Entry 4QWU (X-ray diffraction, 3.00 A resolution); this record covers chains L and V of the 28 polymer chains in the assembly.

== Chain L ==
Molecule: Proteasome subunit beta type-6
Organism: Saccharomyces cerevisiae
Notes: EC 3.4.25.1
Reference sequence: P23724 (PSB6_YEAST); residues 1-222 here correspond to UniProt positions 20-241 (UniProt number = residue number + 19)
Sequence (222 residues; numbered 1 to 222; the number before each row is that of its first residue):
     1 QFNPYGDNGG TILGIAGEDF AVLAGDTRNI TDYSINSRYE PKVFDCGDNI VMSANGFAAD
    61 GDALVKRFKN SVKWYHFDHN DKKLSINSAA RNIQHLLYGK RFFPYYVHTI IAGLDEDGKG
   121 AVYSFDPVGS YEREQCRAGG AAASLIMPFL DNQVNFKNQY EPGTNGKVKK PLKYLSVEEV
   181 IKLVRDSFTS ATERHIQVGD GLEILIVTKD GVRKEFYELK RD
Ion coordination: Mg2+: Asp222 (shared with Ile163(V), Asp166(V), Ser169(V) of chain V)

== Chain V ==
Molecule: Proteasome subunit beta type-2
Organism: Saccharomyces cerevisiae
Notes: EC 3.4.25.1
Reference sequence: P25043 (PSB2_YEAST); residues 1-232 here correspond to UniProt positions 30-261 (UniProt number = residue number + 29)
Sequence (232 residues; each row starts with the number of its first residue):
     1 TTIVGVKFNN GVVIAADTRS TQGPIVADKN CAKLHRISPK IWCAGAGTAA DTEAVTQLIG
    61 SNIELHSLYT SREPRVVSAL QMLKQHLFKY QGHIGAYLIV AGVDPTGSHL FSIHAHGSTD
   121 VGYYLSLGSG SLAAMAVLES HWKQDLTKEE AIKLASDAIQ AGIWNDLGSG SNVDVCVMEI
   181 GKDAEYLRNY LTPNVREEKQ KSYKFPRGTT AVLKESIVNI CDIQEEQVDI TA
Not modelled in the structure: 227-232
Glycans and other covalent adducts: bortezomib (BO2) linked to Thr1
Ion coordination: Mg2+: Ile163, Asp166, Ser169 (shared with Asp222(L) of chain L)
Ligand contacts: bortezomib (BO2; N-[(1R)-1-(dihydroxyboryl)-3-methylbutyl]-N-(pyrazin-2-ylcarbonyl)-L-phenylalaninamide): Arg19, Ser20, Thr21, Gln22, Ala27, Cys31, Lys33, Gly45, Ala46, Gly47, Thr48, Ala49, Thr52, Gly168
UniProt features mapped onto this chain:
  - active site: Thr1 (Nucleophile)

== Interface between chain L and chain V ==
Contacting residue pairs (60):
  Arg28(L) with Leu167(V)
  Ile30(L) with Leu167(V), hydrophobic
  Asp32(L) with Leu167(V)
  Tyr33(L) with Asn165(V); Asp166(V); Leu167(V), hydrogen bond (backbone-backbone); Gly168(V)
  Ile35(L) with Trp164(V); Leu167(V), hydrophobic
  Arg38(L) with Trp164(V), hydrogen bond (side chain-backbone); Asn165(V)
  Phe149(L) with Tyr203(V), hydrophobic
  Asn152(L) with Phe205(V)
  Gln153(L) with Tyr203(V); Phe205(V)
  Asn158(L) with Thr209(V)
  Gln159(L) with Phe205(V); Thr209(V)
  Tyr160(L) with Thr209(V), hydrogen bond (backbone-backbone); Ala211(V), hydrophobic
  Pro162(L) with Pro206(V), hydrophobic; Arg207(V); Gly208(V)
  Asn165(L) with Val212(V)
  Gly166(L) with Ala211(V)
  Glu179(L) with Lys201(V)
  Lys182(L) with Gln200(V)
  Leu183(L) with Tyr203(V)
  Arg185(L) with Glu197(V), salt bridge; Gln200(V), hydrogen bond
  Asp186(L) with Lys199(V); Gln200(V), hydrogen bond (side chain-backbone); Lys201(V), hydrogen bond (side chain-backbone); Tyr203(V), hydrogen bond
  Thr189(L) with Arg196(V)
  Ser190(L) with Arg196(V), hydrogen bond
  Glu193(L) with Val26(V); Lys29(V), salt bridge; Arg196(V)
  Arg194(L) with Pro24(V); Ile25(V); Val26(V), hydrogen bond (backbone-backbone); Ala27(V), hydrogen bond (side chain-backbone); Lys29(V)
  His195(L) with Pro24(V); Ile25(V)
  Ile196(L) with Arg19(V); Thr21(V); Pro24(V), hydrogen bond (backbone-backbone); Val26(V), hydrophobic; Leu167(V)
  Lys220(L) with Asn194(V), hydrogen bond (side chain-backbone)
  Arg221(L) with Trp164(V)
  Asp222(L) with Arg19(V), salt bridge; Ile163(V); Trp164(V); Asp166(V); Ser169(V); Ser171(V), hydrogen bond (side chain-backbone); Asn194(V)
Other interface residues (no listed pair), chain L (34 interface residues in all): Ser34, Leu145, Glu161, Gln197, Glu218
Other interface residues (no listed pair), chain V (33 interface residues in all): Gly23, Asp28, Gly170, Thr210

== Overview ==
34 residues of chain L and 33 residues of chain V are in contact; the contacts include 13 hydrogen bonds and 3
salt bridges. Polar pairs include Arg185(L)-Glu197(V), Glu193(L)-Lys29(V) and Asp222(L)-Arg19(V). Covalently
linked bortezomib: at Thr1(V). From UniProt: active-site residue Thr1(V) on chain V.
Chain L is Proteasome subunit beta type-6 and chain V is Proteasome subunit beta type-2, both from
Saccharomyces cerevisiae; the structure, yCP beta5-C52F mutant in complex with bortezomib, was determined by
X-ray diffraction, deposited together with 4QUX, 4QUY, 4QV0, 4QV1, 4QV3, 4QV4 and 42 further entries.
